4NAK - chain A; structure by X-ray diffraction, 1.80 A resolution.

[Chain A]
Name: 2-C-methyl-D-erythritol 4-phosphate cytidylyltransferase, chloroplastic
Organism: Arabidopsis thaliana
Notes: EC 2.7.7.60
Reference sequence: P69834 (ISPD_ARATH); residue numbers follow UniProt; this construct covers 76-302
Amino-acid sequence (228 residues; each row starts with the number of its first residue):
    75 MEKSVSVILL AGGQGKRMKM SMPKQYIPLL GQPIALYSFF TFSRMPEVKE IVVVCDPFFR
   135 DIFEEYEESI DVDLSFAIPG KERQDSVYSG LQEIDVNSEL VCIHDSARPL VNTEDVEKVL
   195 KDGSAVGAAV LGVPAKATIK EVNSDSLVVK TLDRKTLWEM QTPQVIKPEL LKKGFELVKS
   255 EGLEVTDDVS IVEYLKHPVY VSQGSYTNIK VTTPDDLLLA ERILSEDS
Unresolved in the structure: 75, 88-96, 225-229, 299-302
Differences from the reference sequence: initiating methionine (75); engineered mutation Ser149 (Arg in P69834)
Bound ions: K+ site 1: Ile108, Ala109, Ser112, Ser180; K+ site 2: Ser117, Met119, Val122, Asp145; Cd2+ site 1: Glu138, Glu141; Cd2+ site 2 near Glu167 (its only coordinating residue here); K+ site 3 near Asp189 (its only coordinating residue here); Cd2+ site 3: Gln238 (together with pentabromopseudilin); Cd2+ site 4 near Asp261 (its only coordinating residue here); Cd2+ site 5 near His271 (its only coordinating residue here); K+ site 4: Asn282, Ile283; K+ site 5 near Asp290 (its only coordinating residue here)
Small-molecule neighbours: pentabromopseudilin (PBQ): Arg157, Gln158, Val161, Ile177, Ala202, Ala203, Val204, Lys214, Met234, Gln238, Val239, Ile240, Leu245, Phe249, Ser264, Ile265, Val266, Val273

[Summary]
Bound to chain A: pentabromopseudilin. Ile108, Ala109, Ser112 and Ser180 form the K+ site 1. The K+ site 2 is
built by Ser117, Met119, Val122 and Asp145.
Chain A is 2-C-methyl-D-erythritol 4-phosphate cytidylyltransferase, chloroplastic (Arabidopsis thaliana); the
structure, Arabidopsis thaliana IspD in complex with pentabromo-pseudilin, was determined by X-ray diffraction
together with 4NAI, 4NAL and 4NAN from the same study.
